Entry 1S5D (X-ray diffraction, 1.75 A resolution); this record covers chains A and F of the 6 polymer chains in the assembly.

Chain A:
Molecule: Cholera enterotoxin, A chain
Source organism: Vibrio cholerae
Notes: EC 2.4.2.36
UniProt: P01555 (CHTA_VIBCH); residues 1-240 here correspond to UniProt positions 19-258 (UniProt number = residue number + 18)
Chain sequence (240 residues; numbered 1 to 240; the number before each row is that of its first residue):
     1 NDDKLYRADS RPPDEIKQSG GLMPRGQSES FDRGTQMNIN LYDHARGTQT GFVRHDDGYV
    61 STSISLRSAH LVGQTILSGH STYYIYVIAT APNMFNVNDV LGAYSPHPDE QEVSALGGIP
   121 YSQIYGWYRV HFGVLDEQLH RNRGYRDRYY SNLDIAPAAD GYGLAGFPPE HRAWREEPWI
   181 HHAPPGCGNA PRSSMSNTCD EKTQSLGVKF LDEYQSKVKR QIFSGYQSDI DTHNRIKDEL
Not modelled in the structure: 29-35, 49, 189-197, 236-240
Construct notes: engineered mutation Ser30 (Tyr in P01555)
Disulfide bonds: Cys187-Cys199
Ion coordination: Na+: Asn1, Thr90, Tyr150, Leu153
Swiss-Prot annotation at these positions:
  - active site: Glu112
  - binding site (NAD(+)): Arg7 to Ser10, Met23 to Arg25

Chain F:
Molecule: cholera toxin B protein (CTB)
Source organism: Vibrio cholerae
UniProt: P01556 (CHTB_VIBCH); residues 1-103 here correspond to UniProt positions 22-124 (UniProt number = residue number + 21)
Chain sequence (103 residues; each row starts with the number of its first residue):
     1 TPQNITDLCA EYHNTQIHTL NDKIFSYTES LAGKREMAII TFKNGATFQV EVPGSQHIDS
    61 QKKAIERMKD TLRIAYLTEA KVEKLCVWNN KTPHAIAAIS MAN
Residues lining bound ligands: beta-D-galactopyranose (GAL): Glu51, Gln56, His57, Gln61, Trp88, Asn90, Lys91

How chain A and chain F interact:
Residue-residue contacts (18; chain A residue first):
  Arg148(A) - Asn103(F)
  Tyr149(A) - Glu79(F)
  Arg220(A) - Tyr76(F)  hydrogen bond (side chain-backbone)
  Arg220(A) - Leu77(F)  hydrogen bond (side chain-backbone)
  Arg220(A) - Glu79(F)
  Gln221(A) - Thr78(F)  hydrogen bond (side chain-backbone)
  Ser224(A) - Ile74(F)
  Ser224(A) - Leu77(F)
  Ser224(A) - Thr78(F)
  Gly225(A) - Thr78(F)
  Gln227(A) - Ile74(F)
  Ser228(A) - Ile74(F)
  Ile230(A) - Asp70(F)
  Asp231(A) - Arg67(F)  salt bridge
  Asp231(A) - Asp70(F)
  Thr232(A) - Asp70(F)  hydrogen bond
  His233(A) - Lys63(F)
  His233(A) - Glu66(F)
Interface residues without a listed pair, chain F (12 interface residues in all): Lys62, Arg73

Overview:
Chain A and chain F each contribute 12 residues to their interface; the contacts include 4 hydrogen bonds and
1 salt bridge. Polar pairs include Asp231(A)-Arg67(F), Arg220(A)-Tyr76(F) and Arg220(A)-Leu77(F). Chain F
binds beta-D-galactopyranose.
Chain A is Cholera enterotoxin, A chain and chain F is cholera toxin B protein (CTB), both from Vibrio
cholerae; the structure, Cholera holotoxin with an A-subunit Y30S mutation, Crystal form 2, was determined by
X-ray diffraction together with 1S5B, 1S5C, 1S5E and 1S5F from the same study.
